7BXT - chains G and J of the 14 polymer chains in the assembly; structure by electron microscopy, 4.20 A resolution (low resolution: residue-level contacts below are approximate; hydrogen-bond / salt-bridge calls are withheld).

Chain G:
Molecule: Histone H2A type 1-B/E
From: Homo sapiens
Reference sequence: P04908 (H2A1B_HUMAN); residues 1-129 here correspond to UniProt positions 2-130 (UniProt number = residue number + 1)
Sequence (133 residues; each row starts with the number of its first residue; numbers below 1 keep their minus sign (Gly-3 is residue -3)):
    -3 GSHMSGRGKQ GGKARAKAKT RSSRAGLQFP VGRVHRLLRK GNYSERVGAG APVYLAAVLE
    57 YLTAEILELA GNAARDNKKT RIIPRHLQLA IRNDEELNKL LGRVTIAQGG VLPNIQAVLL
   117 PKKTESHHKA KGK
Disordered / not traced: -3 to 10, 119-129
Sequence notes: expression tag (-3 to 0)

Chain J:
Molecule: 145-nt DNA strand
Sequence (145 nucleotides; each row starts with the number of its first residue):
   146 ATCGATGTAT ATATCTGACT CGTGCCTGGA GACTAGGGAG TAATCCCCTT GGCGGTTAAA
   206 ACGCGGGGGA CAGCGCGTAC GTGCGTTTAA GCGGTGCTAG AGCTGTCTAC GACCAATTGA
   266 GCGGCCTCGG CACCGGGATT CTGAT

How chain G and chain J interact:
Pairs across the interface (19; chain G residue first):
  Arg11(G) - DA175(J)
  Arg11(G) - DG176(J)
  Arg11(G) - DA177(J)
  Ala12(G) - DG176(J)
  Ala12(G) - DA177(J)
  Lys13(G) - DG176(J)
  Ala14(G) - DG176(J)
  Lys15(G) - DG176(J)
  Thr16(G) - DA175(J)
  Arg17(G) - DA175(J)
  Arg20(G) - DG176(J)
  Gly28(G) - DG174(J)
  Gly28(G) - DA175(J)
  Arg29(G) - DG174(J)
  Arg32(G) - DG174(J)
  Arg42(G) - DG183(J)
  Lys74(G) - DT155(J)
  Arg77(G) - DC164(J)
  Arg77(G) - DT165(J)
Interface residues without a listed pair, chain J (9 interface residues in all): DG173

Overview:
14 residues of chain G and 9 residues of chain J are in contact.
Chain G is Histone H2A type 1-B/E (Homo sapiens) and chain J is a 145-nt DNA strand; the structure, The
cryo-EM structure of CENP-A nucleosome in complex with CENP-C peptide and CENP-N N-terminal domain, was
determined by electron microscopy, deposited together with 7BY0.
